PDB entry 5TQZ | X-ray diffraction, 1.60 A resolution | chains A and C of the 4 polymer chains in the assembly

Chain A (and C):
Name: Frutapin
From: Artocarpus altilis
Notes: chain C of this document is another copy of the same molecule, construct and numbering; everything in this record applies to it too
Sequence (150 residues; row label = number of the first residue in the row):
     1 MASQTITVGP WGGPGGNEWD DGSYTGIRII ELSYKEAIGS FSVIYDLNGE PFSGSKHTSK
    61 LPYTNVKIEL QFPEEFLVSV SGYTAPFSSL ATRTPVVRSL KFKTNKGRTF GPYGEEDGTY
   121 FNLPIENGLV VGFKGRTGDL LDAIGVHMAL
Residues lining bound ligands: alpha-D-glucopyranose (GLC): Gly15, Gly16, Leu90, Ala91, Thr94, Val96, Gly138, Asp139, Leu140, Asp142
Reported in the primary citation:
  - binding site for alpha-D-glucopyranose: Gly16, Leu90, Gly138, Asp139, Leu140, Asp142
  - contacts within the chain: Lys60-Asp139 (from molecular simulation)

How chain A and chain C interact:
Contacting residue pairs (38; chain A residue first):
  Met1(A) - Pro73(C)  hydrogen bond (backbone-backbone)
  Met1(A) - Phe76(C)
  Met1(A) - Leu129(C)
  Ala2(A) - Thr25(C)
  Ala2(A) - Phe72(C)  hydrophobic
  Ala2(A) - Leu129(C)
  Ser3(A) - Thr25(C)  hydrogen bond (backbone-backbone)
  Ser3(A) - Leu129(C)
  Ser3(A) - Ala149(C)
  Ser3(A) - Leu150(C)  hydrogen bond (side chain-backbone)
  Gln4(A) - Leu150(C)  hydrogen bond (backbone-backbone)
  Asp21(A) - Asn48(C)  hydrogen bond (backbone-side chain)
  Gly22(A) - Asn48(C)
  Ser23(A) - Leu47(C)
  Ser23(A) - Asn48(C)  hydrogen bond (backbone-side chain)
  Tyr24(A) - Asn48(C)
  Thr25(A) - Ala2(C)
  Thr25(A) - Ser3(C)  hydrogen bond (backbone-backbone)
  Thr25(A) - Ser23(C)
  Leu47(A) - Ser23(C)
  Leu47(A) - Leu47(C)  hydrophobic
  Leu47(A) - Phe52(C)  hydrophobic
  Asn48(A) - Asp21(C)
  Asn48(A) - Gly22(C)
  Asn48(A) - Ser23(C)  hydrogen bond (side chain-backbone)
  Asn48(A) - Tyr24(C)
  Phe52(A) - Leu47(C)  hydrophobic
  Phe72(A) - Ala2(C)  hydrophobic
  Pro73(A) - Met1(C)
  Glu74(A) - Met1(C)
  Leu129(A) - Met1(C)
  Leu129(A) - Ala2(C)
  Leu129(A) - Ser3(C)
  Val131(A) - Ser3(C)
  Ala149(A) - Ser3(C)
  Leu150(A) - Ala2(C)
  Leu150(A) - Ser3(C)
  Leu150(A) - Gln4(C)
Interface residues without a listed pair, chain C (20 interface residues in all): Glu74, Val131

In short:
19 residues of chain A face 20 of chain C across their interface, with 8 hydrogen bonds. Polar pairs include
Ser3(A)-Leu150(C), Asp21(A)-Asn48(C) and Ser23(A)-Asn48(C). Bound to chain A: alpha-D-glucopyranose. From the
paper: a binding site for alpha-D-glucopyranose at Gly16(A), Leu90(A) and Gly138(A) among others; contacts
within the chain involving Lys60(A) and Asp139(A).
Both chains are Frutapin (Artocarpus altilis). Entry 5TQZ (Frutapin complexed with alpha-D-glucose) was
determined by X-ray diffraction, deposited together with 5KRP and 5M6O.
